PDB entry 1V9A | X-ray diffraction, 2.00 A resolution | chains A and B

# Chain A (and B)
Name: Uroporphyrin-III C-methyltransferase
Source organism: Thermus thermophilus
Notes: EC 2.1.1.107; chain B of this document is another copy of the same molecule, construct and numbering; everything in this record applies to it too
UniProtKB: Q5SKH6 (Q5SKH6_THET8); residues 2-240 here = UniProt positions 2-240
Chain sequence (239 residues; numbered 2 to 240; the number before each row is that of its first residue):
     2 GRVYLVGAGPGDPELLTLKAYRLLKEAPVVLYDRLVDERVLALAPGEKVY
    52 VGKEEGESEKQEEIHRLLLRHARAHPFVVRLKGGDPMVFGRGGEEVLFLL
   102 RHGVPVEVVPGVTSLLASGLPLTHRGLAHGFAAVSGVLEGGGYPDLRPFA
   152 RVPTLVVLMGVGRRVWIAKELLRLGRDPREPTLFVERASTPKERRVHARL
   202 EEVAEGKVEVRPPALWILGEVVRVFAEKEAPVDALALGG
Unresolved in the structure: 55-60, 227-240 (chain B: 55-63, 239-240)
Residues lining bound ligands:
  - citrate anion (FLC): R35, V138, M160, G161, V162, G163, P213
  - S-adenosylhomocysteine (SAH): P11, L36, G84, G85, D86, V89, F90, T114, S115, L116, L159, M160, V186, E187, R188, A189, P214, A215, L216

# Interface between chain A and chain B
Residue-residue contacts - 113 pairs, chain A then chain B:
  P14(A) - L19(B)
  E15(A) - T18(B)
  E15(A) - L19(B)  hydrogen bond (backbone-backbone)
  E15(A) - K20(B)  hydrogen bond (backbone-backbone)
  E15(A) - R23(B)  salt bridge
  L16(A) - T18(B)
  L17(A) - T18(B)
  L17(A) - L19(B)  hydrogen bond (backbone-backbone)
  T18(A) - E15(B)
  T18(A) - L16(B)
  T18(A) - L17(B)
  T18(A) - V113(B)
  L19(A) - P14(B)
  L19(A) - E15(B)  hydrogen bond (backbone-backbone)
  L19(A) - L17(B)  hydrogen bond (backbone-backbone)
  L19(A) - L19(B)  hydrophobic
  L19(A) - Y22(B)  hydrophobic
  K20(A) - E15(B)  hydrogen bond (backbone-backbone)
  Y22(A) - L19(B)  hydrophobic
  R23(A) - E15(B)  salt bridge
  D86(A) - L117(B)
  M88(A) - G120(B)
  M88(A) - L121(B)
  M88(A) - P122(B)
  M88(A) - L123(B)  hydrogen bond (backbone-backbone)
  V89(A) - L117(B)  hydrophobic
  V89(A) - L123(B)  hydrophobic
  V89(A) - T124(B)
  V89(A) - F132(B)  hydrophobic
  F90(A) - T124(B)  hydrogen bond (backbone-side chain)
  F90(A) - H130(B)
  F90(A) - F132(B)  hydrophobic
  G94(A) - P122(B)
  G94(A) - H125(B)
  G94(A) - F226(B)
  E95(A) - H125(B)
  E95(A) - R126(B)
  V97(A) - F226(B)  hydrophobic
  L98(A) - V225(B)
  L98(A) - F226(B)
  L101(A) - A235(B)  hydrophobic
  L101(A) - L236(B)
  R102(A) - K229(B)
  V107(A) - L236(B)
  P111(A) - V113(B)  hydrophobic
  P111(A) - L117(B)
  G112(A) - V113(B)
  V113(A) - T18(B)
  V113(A) - P111(B)  hydrophobic
  V113(A) - G112(B)
  T114(A) - L117(B)
  L116(A) - F132(B)  hydrophobic
  L117(A) - D86(B)
  L117(A) - V89(B)  hydrophobic
  L117(A) - P111(B)
  L117(A) - G112(B)
  L117(A) - T114(B)
  G120(A) - M88(B)
  G120(A) - V109(B)
  L121(A) - M88(B)
  P122(A) - M88(B)
  P122(A) - G94(B)
  L123(A) - M88(B)  hydrogen bond (backbone-backbone)
  T124(A) - V89(B)
  T124(A) - F90(B)  hydrogen bond (side chain-backbone)
  H125(A) - G94(B)
  H125(A) - E95(B)
  R126(A) - R92(B)
  R126(A) - E95(B)  salt bridge
  R126(A) - E140(B)
  H130(A) - F90(B)
  H130(A) - V135(B)
  H130(A) - S136(B)  hydrogen bond (backbone-backbone)
  H130(A) - L139(B)
  H130(A) - P145(B)
  H130(A) - D146(B)  hydrogen bond (side chain-backbone)
  H130(A) - F150(B)
  G131(A) - F90(B)
  G131(A) - A134(B)
  G131(A) - V135(B)
  G131(A) - F150(B)
  F132(A) - F90(B)  hydrophobic
  F132(A) - L116(B)  hydrophobic
  F132(A) - A133(B)
  F132(A) - A134(B)  hydrogen bond (backbone-backbone)
  F132(A) - F150(B)
  A133(A) - F132(B)
  A133(A) - A133(B)  hydrophobic
  A134(A) - G131(B)
  A134(A) - F132(B)  hydrogen bond (backbone-backbone)
  V135(A) - H130(B)
  S136(A) - H130(B)
  L139(A) - H130(B)
  E140(A) - H125(B)
  E140(A) - R126(B)  hydrogen bond (side chain-backbone)
  P145(A) - H130(B)
  D146(A) - H130(B)  hydrogen bond (backbone-side chain)
  P149(A) - P149(B)
  P149(A) - R152(B)
  P149(A) - V153(B)
  F150(A) - H130(B)
  F150(A) - G131(B)
  F150(A) - F132(B)
  F150(A) - V153(B)  hydrophobic
  F150(A) - P154(B)
  R152(A) - P149(B)
  V153(A) - P149(B)
  V153(A) - F150(B)  hydrophobic
  P154(A) - F150(B)
  V225(A) - L98(B)
  F226(A) - G94(B)
  F226(A) - V97(B)  hydrophobic
  F226(A) - L98(B)  hydrophobic
Interface residues without a listed pair, chain A (54 interface residues in all): R92, V109, V110
Interface residues without a listed pair, chain B (54 interface residues in all): V110

# Overview
Chain A and chain B each contribute 54 residues to their interface, with 16 hydrogen bonds and 3 salt bridges.
Polar pairs include E15(A)-R23(B), R126(A)-E95(B) and F90(A)-T124(B). Chain A binds citrate anion and
S-adenosylhomocysteine.
Both chains are Uroporphyrin-III C-methyltransferase (Thermus thermophilus). Entry 1V9A (Crystal structure of
Uroporphyrin-III C-methyl transferase from Thermus thermophilus complexed with S-adenyl homocysteine) was
determined by X-ray diffraction (same publication as 1VA0).
